9KRG - chain A; structure by electron microscopy, 2.90 A resolution.

# Chain A
Molecule: Pannexin-3
Organism: Homo sapiens
UniProt: Q96QZ0 (PANX3_HUMAN); residues 1-392 here = UniProt positions 1-392
Chain sequence (404 residues; row label = number of the first residue in the row):
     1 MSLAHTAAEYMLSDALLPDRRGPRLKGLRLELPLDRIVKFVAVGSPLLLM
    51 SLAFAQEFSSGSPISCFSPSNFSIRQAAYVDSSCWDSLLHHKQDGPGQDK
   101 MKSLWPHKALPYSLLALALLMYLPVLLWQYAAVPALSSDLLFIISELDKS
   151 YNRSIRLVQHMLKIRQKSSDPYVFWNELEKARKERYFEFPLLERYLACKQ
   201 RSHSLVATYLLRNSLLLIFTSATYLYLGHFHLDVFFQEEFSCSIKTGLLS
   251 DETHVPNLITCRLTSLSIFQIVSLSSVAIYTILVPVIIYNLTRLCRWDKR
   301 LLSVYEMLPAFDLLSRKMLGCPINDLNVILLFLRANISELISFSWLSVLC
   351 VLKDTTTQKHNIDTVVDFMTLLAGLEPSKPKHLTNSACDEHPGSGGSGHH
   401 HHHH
Disordered / not traced: 1-26, 93-101, 161-182, 301-308, 349-366, 375-404
Construct notes: expression tag (393-404)
UniProt features mapped onto this chain:
  - glycosylation: N71 (N-linked (GlcNAc...) asparagine)
Disulfide bonds: C66-C261, C84-C242

# Overview
Chain A is Pannexin-3 (Homo sapiens); the structure, Cryo-EM structure of human pannexin-3 heptamer, was
determined by electron microscopy together with 9KOM from the same study.
